7XS4 - chains A and B; structure by X-ray diffraction, 1.85 A resolution.

== Chain A ==
Name: UTP:RNA uridylyltransferase 1
Source organism: Arabidopsis thaliana
Notes: EC 2.7.7.52
UniProtKB: O64642 (URT1_ARATH); residue numbers follow UniProt; this construct covers 410-764
Amino-acid sequence (364 residues; each row starts with the number of its first residue):
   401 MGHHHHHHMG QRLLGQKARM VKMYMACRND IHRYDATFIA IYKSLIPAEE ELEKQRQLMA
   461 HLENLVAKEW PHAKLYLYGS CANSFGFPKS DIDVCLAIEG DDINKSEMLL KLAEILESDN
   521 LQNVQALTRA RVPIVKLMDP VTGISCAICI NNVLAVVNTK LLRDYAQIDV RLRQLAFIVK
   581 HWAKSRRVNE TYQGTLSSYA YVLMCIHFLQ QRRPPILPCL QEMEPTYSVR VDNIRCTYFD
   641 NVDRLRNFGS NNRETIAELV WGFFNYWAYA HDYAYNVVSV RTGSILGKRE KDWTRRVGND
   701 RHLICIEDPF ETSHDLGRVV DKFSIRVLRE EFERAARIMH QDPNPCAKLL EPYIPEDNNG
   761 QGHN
Disordered / not traced: 401-424, 698-699, 756-764
Construct notes: initiating methionine (401); expression tag (402-409); engineered mutation Ala547 (Asp in O64642)
What the authors report for this chain:
  - binding site for the 4-nt RNA strand (chain B): Tyr478, Leu527, Val532, Asn552, Asn558, Thr559, Thr591, Tyr592, Tyr599, His714
  - mutagenesis - D547A, N558A, Y592A, Y599A: abolished catalytic activity
  - mutagenesis - Y478A, L527V, R531A, R531A/D700A, V532A, Y592K, Y592S, Y592V, H714A: decreased catalytic activity
  - mutagenesis - Y478F, L527A, L527I, N552A, Y592F, Y592W, D700A: unchanged catalytic activity
  - specificity-determining residues: Leu527, Tyr592
  - conformationally variable residues (loop rearrangement, order/disorder transition, side-chain flip): Leu527, Arg531, Val532, Asp700
  - contacts within the chain: Arg531-Asp700 (salt bridge)
  - mutagenesis - R531A, N552A, Y592A, H714A: decreased growth
  - mutagenesis - Y599A: abolished growth
  - mutagenesis - L527I: unchanged growth

== Chain B ==
Molecule: 4-nt RNA strand
Sequence (4 nucleotides; row label = number of the first residue in the row; numbers below 1 keep their minus sign (A-2 is residue -2)):
    -2 AAAU

== Interface between chain A and chain B ==
Contacting residue pairs (21):
  Tyr478(A) - A0(B)  hydrogen bond to the sugar
  Tyr478(A) - U1(B)  sugar contact
  Gly479(A) - U1(B)  phosphate contact
  Asp493(A) - U1(B)  sugar contact
  Leu527(A) - A-1(B)  base contact
  Ala530(A) - A-1(B)  phosphate contact
  Arg531(A) - A-1(B)  hydrogen bond to the phosphate
  Val532(A) - A0(B)  base contact
  Ile534(A) - A-1(B)  sugar contact
  Ile534(A) - A0(B)  sugar contact
  Asn552(A) - A0(B)  hydrogen bond to the base
  Ala555(A) - U1(B)  hydrogen bond to the sugar
  Asn558(A) - U1(B)  hydrogen bond to the sugar
  Thr559(A) - U1(B)  hydrogen bond to the sugar
  Thr591(A) - A-1(B)  sugar contact
  Thr591(A) - A0(B)  hydrogen bond to the phosphate
  Tyr592(A) - A-1(B)  stacking on the base
  Tyr599(A) - U1(B)  base contact
  His714(A) - A0(B)  base contact
  His714(A) - U1(B)  base contact
  Leu716(A) - U1(B)  base contact
Interface residues without a listed pair, chain A (23 interface residues in all): Ser480, Asn483, Gln525, Lys536, Cys549, Ser597
Interface residues without a listed pair, chain B (4 interface residues in all): A-2

== In short ==
23 residues of chain A and 4 residues of chain B are in contact, with 7 hydrogen bonds and 1 aromatic stacking
contact. Polar contacts include Asn552(A)-A0(B), Tyr478(A)-A0(B) and Ala555(A)-U1(B). The paper reports a
binding site for the 4-nt RNA strand (chain B) at Tyr478(A), Leu527(A) and Val532(A) among others; Y478A,
L527V and R531A of chain A, among others, reduce catalytic activity; 20 substitutions were tested in all.
Chain A is UTP:RNA uridylyltransferase 1 (Arabidopsis thaliana) and chain B is a 4-nt RNA strand; the
structure, Crystal structure of URT1 in complex with AAAU RNA, was determined by X-ray diffraction.
